PDB entry 1PWO | X-ray diffraction, 2.60 A resolution | chains B and D of the 4 polymer chains in the assembly

[Chain B (and D)]
Molecule: Phospholipase A2
Organism: Micropechis ikaheka
Notes: EC 3.1.1.4; chain D of this document is another copy of the same molecule, construct and numbering; everything in this record applies to it too
Amino-acid sequence (124 residues; numbered 1 to 124; the number before each row is that of its first residue):
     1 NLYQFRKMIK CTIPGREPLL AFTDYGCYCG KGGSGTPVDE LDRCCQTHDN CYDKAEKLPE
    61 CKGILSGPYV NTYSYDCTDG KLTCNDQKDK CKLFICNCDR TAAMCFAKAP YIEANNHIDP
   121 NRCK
Disulfide bonds: Cys11-Cys77, Cys27-Cys123, Cys29-Cys45, Cys44-Cys105, Cys51-Cys98, Cys61-Cys91, Cys84-Cys96
What the authors report for this chain:
  - catalytic residues: His48, Asp49 (citing earlier work)

[How chain B and chain D interact]
Pairs across the interface (7):
  Thr36(B) - Arg122(D)  hydrogen bond
  Pro37(B) - Arg122(D)  hydrogen bond (backbone-side chain)
  Asn121(B) - Asn121(D)
  Asn121(B) - Lys124(D)
  Arg122(B) - Thr36(D)  hydrogen bond
  Lys124(B) - Asn121(D)
  Lys124(B) - Lys124(D)
Also at the interface, not in a pair above, chain B (6 interface residues in all): Val38

[In short]
6 residues of chain B face 4 of chain D across their interface; the contacts include 3 hydrogen bonds. Polar
contacts include Thr36(B)-Arg122(D) and Pro37(B)-Arg122(D). The paper reports catalytic residues His48(B) and
Asp49(B).
Both chains are Phospholipase A2 (Micropechis ikaheka). Entry 1PWO (Crystal Structure of Phospholipase A2
(MIPLA2) from Micropechis Ikaheka) was determined by X-ray diffraction (same publication as 1OZY and 1P7O).
